6H49 - chain A; structure by X-ray diffraction, 1.80 A resolution.

[Chain A]
Name: Orf20
Source organism: Staphylococcus aureus
Reference sequence: Q9F0J8 (Q9F0J8_STAAU); residues 1-156 here = UniProt positions 1-156
Chain sequence (157 residues; each row starts with the number of its first residue; numbering starts at 0):
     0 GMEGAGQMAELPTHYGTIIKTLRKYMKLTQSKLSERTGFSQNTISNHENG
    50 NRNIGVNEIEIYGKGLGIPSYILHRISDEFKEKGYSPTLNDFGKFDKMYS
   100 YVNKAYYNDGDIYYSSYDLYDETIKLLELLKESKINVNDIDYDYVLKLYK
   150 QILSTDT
Unresolved in the structure: 0-6, 154-156
Sequence notes: expression tag (0)
Reported in the primary citation:
  - binding site for sulfate ion: Q29, S44, N48
  - mutagenesis - R22A, Q29A, S44A, N45A, E47A, N48A, R51A: decreased binding to DNA
  - mutagenesis - R74A: decreased stability
  - mutagenesis - H73C: increased binding to DNA
  - mutagenesis - Y106A, Y112A, Y113A, Y116A: abolished binding to Dutphi80alpha
  - mutagenesis - Y106A, Y112A, Y116A: increased binding to DutphiNM1
  - mutagenesis - Y112A/Y113A: unchanged binding to DutphiNM1

[Overview]
The paper reports a binding site for sulfate ion at Q29, S44 and N48; R22A, Q29A and S44A, among others,
reduce binding to DNA; 14 substitutions were tested in all.
Chain A is Orf20 (Staphylococcus aureus); the structure, A polyamorous repressor: deciphering the evolutionary
strategy used by the phage-inducible chromosomal islands to spread in ..., was determined by X-ray diffraction
together with 6H48, 6H4B and 6H4C from the same study.
